Entry 6HHD (X-ray diffraction, 2.10 A resolution); this record covers chains C and D of the 4 polymer chains in the assembly.

== Chain C ==
Protein: Major prion protein
Organism: Mus musculus
Reference sequence: P04925 (PRIO_MOUSE); residues 119-225 here correspond to UniProt positions 118-224 (UniProt number = residue number - 1)
Chain sequence (107 residues; each row starts with the number of its first residue):
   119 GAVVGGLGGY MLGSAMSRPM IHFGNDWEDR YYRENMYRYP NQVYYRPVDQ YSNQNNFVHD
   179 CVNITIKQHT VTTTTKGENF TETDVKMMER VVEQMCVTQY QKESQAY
UniProt features mapped onto this chain:
  - glycosylation (N-linked (GlcNAc...) asparagine): N181, N197
Disulfides: C179-C214

== Chain D ==
Protein: Nanobody 484
Organism: Camelus dromedarius
Notes: antibody fragment or engineered binder
Chain sequence (125 residues; each row starts with the number of its first residue):
     1 QVQLQESGGG LVQPGGSLRL SCAASGRTFS SYNMGWFRQA PGKGREFVAS ITSSGDKSDY
    61 TDSVKGRFTI SRDNAKNTMY LQMNNLKPED TATYYCARGL GIYIIRARGG YDHWGQGTQV
   121 TVSSH
Disulfides: C22-C96

== Chain C / chain D interface ==
Residue-residue contacts (26):
  G123(C) with G101(D); I102(D), hydrogen bond (backbone-backbone); Y103(D)
  L125(C) with L100(D), hydrophobic; I105(D), hydrophobic; G109(D)
  Y128(C) with I105(D)
  R164(C) with I105(D); A107(D); G109(D)
  D167(C) with R108(D), salt bridge
  Q168(C) with A107(D); R108(D), hydrogen bond (backbone-backbone); G109(D), hydrogen bond (side chain-backbone)
  Y169(C) with A107(D)
  S170(C) with E46(D)
  N173(C) with D62(D), hydrogen bond
  N174(C) with T61(D); R106(D), hydrogen bond
  H177(C) with D59(D); R106(D), hydrogen bond
  D178(C) with I105(D); R106(D), hydrogen bond (side chain-backbone); A107(D), hydrogen bond (side chain-backbone)
  I182(C) with I105(D), hydrophobic
  K185(C) with Y103(D)
Interface residues without a listed pair, chain C (18 interface residues in all): V122, G124, N181, V189
Interface residues without a listed pair, chain D (16 interface residues in all): F47, I104, G110

== Summary ==
Chain C and chain D form an interface of 18 and 16 residues respectively, with 8 hydrogen bonds and 1 salt
bridge. Polar pairs include D167(C)-R108(D), Q168(C)-G109(D) and N173(C)-D62(D).
Here chain C is Major prion protein (Mus musculus) and chain D is Nanobody 484 (Camelus dromedarius). Entry
6HHD (Mouse Prion Protein in complex with Nanobody 484) was determined by X-ray diffraction, deposited
together with 6HEQ.
